Entry 3F51 (X-ray diffraction, 2.05 A resolution); this record covers chains A and E.

[Chain A (and E)]
Name: Clp gene regulator (ClgR)
Organism: Corynebacterium glutamicum
Notes: chain E of this document is another copy of the same molecule, construct and numbering; everything in this record applies to it too
Reference sequence: Q8NP59 (Q8NP59_CORGL); residue numbers follow UniProt; this construct covers 1-107
Sequence (117 residues; numbered 1 to 117; the number before each row is that of its first residue):
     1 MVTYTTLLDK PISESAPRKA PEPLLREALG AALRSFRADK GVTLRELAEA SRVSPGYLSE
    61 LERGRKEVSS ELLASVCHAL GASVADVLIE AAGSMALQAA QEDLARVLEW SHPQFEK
Unresolved in the structure: 1-20, 115-117 (chain E: 1-18, 113-117)
Construct notes: expression tag (108-117)

[How chain A and chain E interact]
Residue-residue contacts - 37 pairs, chain A then chain E:
  Glu-22(A) / His-78(E)  salt bridge
  Glu-22(A) / Ser-83(E)
  Glu-22(A) / Val-84(E)  hydrogen bond (side chain-backbone)
  Glu-22(A) / Ala-85(E)  hydrogen bond (side chain-backbone)
  Leu-24(A) / Ser-70(E)
  Leu-24(A) / Glu-71(E)
  Leu-25(A) / Ser-70(E)
  Leu-25(A) / Leu-73(E)  hydrophobic
  Leu-25(A) / Leu-88(E)  hydrophobic
  Arg-26(A) / Ser-70(E)  hydrogen bond (backbone-side chain)
  Arg-26(A) / Glu-71(E)  salt bridge
  Glu-67(A) / Ser-69(E)
  Glu-67(A) / Ser-70(E)  hydrogen bond (side chain-backbone)
  Glu-67(A) / Glu-71(E)
  Val-68(A) / Glu-67(E)
  Ser-69(A) / Glu-67(E)
  Ser-70(A) / Leu-24(E)
  Ser-70(A) / Leu-25(E)
  Ser-70(A) / Arg-26(E)  hydrogen bond (side chain-backbone)
  Ser-70(A) / Glu-67(E)  hydrogen bond
  Glu-71(A) / Leu-24(E)
  Glu-71(A) / Arg-26(E)  salt bridge
  Leu-73(A) / Leu-25(E)  hydrophobic
  His-78(A) / Glu-22(E)
  Ser-83(A) / Glu-22(E)
  Val-84(A) / Glu-22(E)  hydrogen bond (backbone-side chain)
  Val-84(A) / Met-95(E)  hydrophobic
  Ala-85(A) / Glu-22(E)  hydrogen bond (backbone-side chain)
  Ala-85(A) / Ala-92(E)
  Ala-85(A) / Met-95(E)
  Leu-88(A) / Leu-25(E)  hydrophobic
  Leu-88(A) / Ala-92(E)  hydrophobic
  Ile-89(A) / Ala-92(E)  hydrophobic
  Ala-92(A) / Ala-85(E)
  Ala-92(A) / Ile-89(E)  hydrophobic
  Met-95(A) / Val-84(E)  hydrophobic
  Met-95(A) / Ala-85(E)
Also at the interface, not in a pair above, chain A (20 interface residues in all): Leu-29, Ala-91
Also at the interface, not in a pair above, chain E (21 interface residues in all): Leu-29, Val-68, Ala-91, Ala-96

[In short]
20 residues of chain A and 21 residues of chain E are in contact, with 8 hydrogen bonds and 3 salt bridges.
Polar contacts include Glu-22(A)/His-78(E), Arg-26(A)/Glu-71(E) and Glu-22(A)/Val-84(E).
Chain A and chain E are both Clp gene regulator (ClgR) (Corynebacterium glutamicum); the structure, Crystal
Structure of the clp gene regulator ClgR from Corynebacterium glutamicum, was determined by X-ray diffraction,
deposited together with 3F52.
